Entry 7ZRJ (electron microscopy, 3.70 A resolution); this record covers chains A and D of the 4 polymer chains in the assembly.

Chain A:
Name: Potassium-transporting ATPase potassium-binding subunit
Organism: Escherichia coli
Reference sequence: P03959 (KDPA_ECOLI); residues 1-557 here = UniProt positions 1-557
Chain sequence (557 residues; each row starts with the number of its first residue):
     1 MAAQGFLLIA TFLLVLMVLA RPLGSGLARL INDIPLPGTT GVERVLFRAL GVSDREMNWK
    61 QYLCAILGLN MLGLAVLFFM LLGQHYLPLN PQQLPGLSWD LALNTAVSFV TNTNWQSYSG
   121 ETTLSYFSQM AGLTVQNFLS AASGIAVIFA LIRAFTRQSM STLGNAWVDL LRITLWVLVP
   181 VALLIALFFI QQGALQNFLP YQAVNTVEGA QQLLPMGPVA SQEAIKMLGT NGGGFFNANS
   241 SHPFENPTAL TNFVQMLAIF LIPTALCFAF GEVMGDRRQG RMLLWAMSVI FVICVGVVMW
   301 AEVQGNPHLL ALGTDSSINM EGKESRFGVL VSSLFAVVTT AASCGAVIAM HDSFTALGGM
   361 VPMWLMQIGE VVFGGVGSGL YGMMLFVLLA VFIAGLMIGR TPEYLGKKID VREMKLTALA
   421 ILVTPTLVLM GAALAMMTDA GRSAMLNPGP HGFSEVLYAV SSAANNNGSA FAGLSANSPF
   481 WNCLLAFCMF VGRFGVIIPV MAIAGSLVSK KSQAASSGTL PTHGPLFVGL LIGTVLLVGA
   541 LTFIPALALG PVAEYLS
Bound ions: K+ site 1: N112, T113, T230, N231, S343, C344, N466, N467; K+ site 2 near I421 (its only coordinating residue here); K+ site 3 near T424 (its only coordinating residue here); K+ site 4 near G468 (its only coordinating residue here)

Chain D:
Name: Potassium-transporting ATPase KdpF subunit
Organism: Escherichia coli
Reference sequence: P36937 (KDPF_ECOLI); residues 1-27 here = UniProt positions 1-27
Chain sequence (27 residues; numbered 1 to 27; the number before each row is that of its first residue):
     1 MSAGVITGVL LVFLLLGYLV YALINAE

Interface between chain A and chain D:
Contacting residue pairs (6; chain A residue first):
  K415(A) with L23(D); I24(D), hydrogen bond (side chain-backbone)
  L419(A) with L23(D), hydrophobic
  M430(A) with F13(D), hydrophobic; L16(D), hydrophobic
  M437(A) with M1(D)
Interface residues without a listed pair, chain A (7 interface residues in all): A418, L422, R442
Interface residues without a listed pair, chain D (6 interface residues in all): V9

Overview:
Chain A and chain D form an interface of 7 and 6 residues respectively, with 1 hydrogen bond. Its one
hydrogen-bonded contact is K415(A)-I24(D). N112(A), T113(A), T230(A), N231(A), S343(A) and C344(A) coordinate
K+ site 1.
Here chain A is Potassium-transporting ATPase potassium-binding subunit and chain D is Potassium-transporting
ATPase KdpF subunit, both from Escherichia coli. Entry 7ZRJ (Cryo-EM structure of the KdpFABC complex in a
nucleotide-free E1 conformation loaded with K+) was determined by electron microscopy together with 7ZRD,
7ZRE, 7ZRG, 7ZRH, 7ZRI, 7ZRK, 7ZRL and 7ZRM from the same study.
